PDB entry 6XXV | X-ray diffraction, 2.20 A resolution | chains A and C of the 3 polymer chains in the assembly

# Chain A
Protein: Antibody C57, Heavy Chain
Source organism: Homo sapiens
Notes: antibody fragment or engineered binder
Sequence (251 residues; row label = number of the first residue in the row):
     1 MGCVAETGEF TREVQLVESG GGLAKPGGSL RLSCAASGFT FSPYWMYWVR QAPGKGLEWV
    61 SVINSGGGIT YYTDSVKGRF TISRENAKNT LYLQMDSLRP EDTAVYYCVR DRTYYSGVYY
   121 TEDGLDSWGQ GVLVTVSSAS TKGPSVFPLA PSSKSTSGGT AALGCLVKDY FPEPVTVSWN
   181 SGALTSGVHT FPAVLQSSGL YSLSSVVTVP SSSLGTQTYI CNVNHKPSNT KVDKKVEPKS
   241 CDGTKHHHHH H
Disordered / not traced: 1-13, 240-251
Disulfides: C34-C108, C165-C221

# Chain C
Protein: S2_1.2
Source organism: Homo sapiens
Sequence (124 residues; numbered 0 to 123; the number before each row is that of its first residue; numbering starts at 0):
     0 MASREDMREE ADEDFKSFVE AAKDNFNKFK ARLRKGKITR EHREMMKKLA KQNANKAKEA
    60 VRKRLSELLS KINDMPITND QKKLMSNQVL QFADDAEAEI DQLAAKATKE FTGGSWLEHH
   120 HHHH
Disordered / not traced: 0-5, 117-123

# How chain A and chain C interact
Contacting residue pairs - 22 pairs, chain A then chain C:
  W45(A) - N72(C)  hydrogen bond (side chain-backbone)
  W45(A) - K81(C)
  N64(A) - D73(C)  hydrogen bond (side chain-backbone)
  S65(A) - D73(C)  hydrogen bond (backbone-side chain)
  Y71(A) - P75(C)
  T113(A) - N78(C)
  Y114(A) - L68(C)
  Y114(A) - S69(C)  hydrogen bond
  Y114(A) - N72(C)
  Y115(A) - L68(C)
  Y115(A) - N72(C)  hydrogen bond (backbone-side chain)
  Y115(A) - N78(C)  hydrogen bond (side chain-backbone)
  Y115(A) - K81(C)
  Y115(A) - K82(C)
  Y115(A) - S85(C)
  S116(A) - L68(C)
  G117(A) - S85(C)
  G117(A) - N86(C)
  G117(A) - L89(C)
  V118(A) - L89(C)
  Y120(A) - K82(C)
  E122(A) - K82(C)  salt bridge
Interface residues without a listed pair, chain A (14 interface residues in all): G67, I69
Interface residues without a listed pair, chain C (12 interface residues in all): M74

# In short
Chain A and chain C form an interface of 14 and 12 residues respectively; the contacts include 6 hydrogen
bonds and 1 salt bridge. Polar contacts include E122(A)-K82(C), W45(A)-N72(C) and N64(A)-D73(C).
Chain A is Antibody C57, Heavy Chain and chain C is S2_1.2, both from Homo sapiens; the structure, Crystal
Structure of a computationally designed Immunogen S2_1.2 in complex with its elicited antibody C57, was
determined by X-ray diffraction (same publication as 6VTW).
